5TXW - chains A and B; structure by X-ray diffraction, 1.86 A resolution.

== Chain A (and B) ==
Name: Peptidase
Organism: Thermococcus thioreducens
Notes: chain B of this document is another copy of the same molecule, construct and numbering; everything in this record applies to it too
UniProtKB: A0A0Q2XKL6 (A0A0Q2XKL6_9EURY); numbering as in UniProt (aligned over 1-166)
Amino-acid sequence (166 residues; numbered 1 to 166; the number before each row is that of its first residue):
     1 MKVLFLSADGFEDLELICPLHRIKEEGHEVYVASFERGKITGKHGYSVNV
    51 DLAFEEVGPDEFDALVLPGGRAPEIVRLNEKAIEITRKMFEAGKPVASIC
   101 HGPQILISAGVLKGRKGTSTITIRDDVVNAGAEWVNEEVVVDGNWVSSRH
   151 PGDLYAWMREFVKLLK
Modified positions: C100 (cysteinesulfonic acid; OCS)

== How chain A and chain B interact ==
Contacting residue pairs (34):
  E12(A) - Y46(B)  hydrogen bond
  D13(A) - Y46(B)  hydrogen bond (backbone-side chain)
  L14(A) - L14(B)  hydrophobic
  L14(A) - I17(B)  hydrophobic
  L14(A) - Y46(B)  hydrogen bond (backbone-side chain)
  I17(A) - L14(B)  hydrophobic
  C18(A) - C18(B)  disulfide
  H21(A) - P151(B)  hydrogen bond (side chain-backbone)
  H21(A) - G152(B)
  H21(A) - L154(B)
  H21(A) - Y155(B)  hydrogen bond (side chain-backbone)
  H21(A) - M158(B)
  R22(A) - R22(B)
  R22(A) - E25(B)  salt bridge
  K24(A) - Y155(B)
  E25(A) - R22(B)  salt bridge
  E25(A) - Y155(B)
  E25(A) - M158(B)
  E25(A) - R159(B)
  H44(A) - H44(B)  hydrogen bond (backbone-side chain)
  H44(A) - Y46(B)
  Y46(A) - E12(B)  hydrogen bond
  Y46(A) - D13(B)  hydrogen bond (side chain-backbone)
  Y46(A) - L14(B)  hydrogen bond (side chain-backbone)
  Y46(A) - H44(B)
  P151(A) - H21(B)
  G152(A) - H21(B)
  L154(A) - H21(B)
  Y155(A) - H21(B)  hydrogen bond (backbone-side chain)
  Y155(A) - K24(B)
  Y155(A) - E25(B)
  M158(A) - H21(B)
  M158(A) - E25(B)
  R159(A) - E25(B)
Also at the interface, not in a pair above, chain A (19 interface residues in all): G45, V162
Also at the interface, not in a pair above, chain B (18 interface residues in all): G45
Disulfides between the chains: C18(A)-C18(B)

== Summary ==
19 residues of chain A face 18 of chain B across their interface, with 1 disulfide bond, 10 hydrogen bonds and
2 salt bridges. Polar pairs include R22(A)-E25(B), E12(A)-Y46(B) and D13(A)-Y46(B).
Chain A and chain B are both Peptidase (Thermococcus thioreducens); the structure, Structure of Pfp1 protease
from Thermococcus thioreducens: large cell H3 crystal form, was determined by X-ray diffraction together with
7R66 and 5TW0 from the same study.
